Entry 8IV4 (electron microscopy, 3.59 A resolution); this record covers chains L and G of the 5 polymer chains in the assembly.

# Chain L
Molecule: light chain of 3E2
From: Mus musculus
Sequence (104 residues; each row starts with the number of its first residue):
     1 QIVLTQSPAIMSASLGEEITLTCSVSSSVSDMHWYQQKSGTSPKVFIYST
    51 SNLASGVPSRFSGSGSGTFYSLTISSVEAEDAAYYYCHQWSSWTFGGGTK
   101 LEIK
Cystine bridges: C23-C87

# Chain G
Molecule: Spike protein S1
From: Severe acute respiratory syndrome coronavirus 2
UniProt: P0DTC2 (SPIKE_SARS2); numbering as in UniProt (aligned over 324-527)
Sequence (204 residues; numbered 324 to 527; the number before each row is that of its first residue):
   324 ESIVRFPNITNLCPFGEVFNATRFASVYAWNRKRISNCVADYSVLYNSAS
   374 FSTFKCYGVSPTKLNDLCFTNVYADSFVIRGDEVRQIAPGQTGKIADYNY
   424 KLPDDFTGCVIAWNSNNLDSKVGGNYNYLYRLFRKSNLKPFERDISTEIY
   474 QAGSTPCNGVEGFNCYFPLQSYGFQPTNGVGYQPYRVVVLSFELLHAPAT
   524 VCGP
Not modelled in the structure: 324-332, 527
Cystine bridges: C336-C361, C379-C432, C391-C525, C480-C488
Covalent attachments: N-acetylglucosamine (NAG) linked to N343
Curated features (UniProtKB/Swiss-Prot):
  - region: R403 to D405 (Integrin-binding motif), N448 to F456 (Immunodominant HLA epitope recognized by the CD8+)
  - glycosylation: S325 (O-linked (HexNAc...) serine), N331 (N-linked (GlcNAc...) (complex) asparagine), N343 (N-linked (GlcNAc...) (complex) asparagine)
  - natural variant: G339 (G339D: In strain: Omicron/BA.1, Omicron/BA.2 and 4 more; G339H: In strain: Omicron/BA.2.75, Omicron/XBB.1.5 and 1 more), R346 (R346K: In strain: Mu/B.1.621; R346T: In strain: Omicron/BQ.1.1, Omicron/XBB.1.5 and 1 more), L368 (L368I: In strain: Omicron/XBB.1.5, Omicron/EG.5.1), S371 (S371F: In strain: Omicron/BA.2, Omicron/BA.2.12.1 and 6 more; S371L: In strain: Omicron/BA.1), S373 (S373P: In strain: Omicron/BA.1, Omicron/BA.2 and 7 more), S375 (S375F: In strain: Omicron/BA.1, Omicron/BA.2 and 7 more), T376 (T376A: In strain: Omicron/BA.2, Omicron/BA.2.12.1 and 5 more), D405 (D405N: In strain: Omicron/BA.2, Omicron/BA.2.12.1 and 6 more), R408 (R408S: In strain: Omicron/BA.2, Omicron/BA.2.12.1 and 6 more), K417 (K417N: In strain: Beta/B.1.351, Omicron/BA.1 and 8 more; K417T: In strain: Gamma/P.1), N440 (N440K: In strain: Omicron/BA.1, Omicron/BA.2 and 7 more), K444 (K444T: In strain: Omicron/BQ.1.1), 16 further natural variant entries in UniProt
  - mutagenesis: N331 (N331Q: Reduced viral infectivity), N343 (N343Q: Reduced viral infectivity), L452 (L452R: Increased resistance to neutralizing antibodies. Decreases HLA binding to NF9 epitope. Increased binding affinity to human ACE2), Y453 (Y453F: Decreased HLA binding to NF9 epitope. Increased binding affinity to human ACE2), A475 (A475V: Increased resistance to neutralizing antibodies), V483 (V483A: Increased resistance to neutralizing antibodies), E484 (E484D: Increased replication in human TMEM106B overexpressing cells), F490 (F490L: Increased resistance to neutralizing antibodies and human covalescent sera neutralization), Q493 (Q493N: Reduced host ACE2-binding affinity in vitro; Q493Y: Reduced host ACE2-binding affinity in vitro), N501 (N501T: Reduced host ACE2-binding affinity in vitro; N501Y: Increased binding affinity to human ACE2), H519 (H519P: Increased resistance to human covalescent sera neutralization)
Reported in the primary citation:
  - conformationally variable residues (loop rearrangement): K417, I472 to Y489, Q493

# Interface between chain L and chain G
Contacting residue pairs (20):
  Q1(L) - T500(G)
  Q1(L) - N501(G)
  I2(L) - Y505(G)  hydrophobic
  S27(L) - Y505(G)  hydrogen bond
  S28(L) - Y505(G)  hydrogen bond (backbone-side chain)
  V29(L) - D405(G)
  S30(L) - D405(G)  hydrogen bond (backbone-side chain)
  S30(L) - R408(G)  hydrogen bond
  D31(L) - R408(G)  salt bridge
  Q89(L) - D405(G)
  W90(L) - G404(G)
  W90(L) - D405(G)
  W90(L) - V503(G)
  W90(L) - G504(G)
  W90(L) - Y508(G)
  S91(L) - G504(G)
  S91(L) - Y505(G)
  W93(L) - N501(G)
  W93(L) - G502(G)
  W93(L) - V503(G)  hydrophobic

# Overview
Chain L and chain G form an interface of 11 and 10 residues respectively; the contacts include 4 hydrogen
bonds and 1 salt bridge. Among the polar pairs are D31(L)-R408(G), S27(L)-Y505(G) and S28(L)-Y505(G).
N-acetylglucosamine is covalently linked to N343(G). From UniProt: 11 mutagenesis sites on chain G. From the
paper: conformational variability at K417(G), I472(G) and Q493(G).
Chain L is light chain of 3E2 (Mus musculus) and chain G is Spike protein S1 (Severe acute respiratory
syndrome coronavirus 2); the structure, Cryo-EM structure of SARS-CoV-2 spike protein in complex with double
nAbs 8H12 and 3E2 (local refinement), was determined by electron microscopy, deposited together with 8IV5 and
8IV8.
